3PP6 - chain A; structure by X-ray diffraction, 1.90 A resolution.

Chain A:
Name: ReP1-NCXSQ
Source organism: Loligo pealei
UniProt: C4N147 (C4N147_LOLPE); residue numbers follow UniProt; this construct covers 2-132
Sequence (131 residues; numbered 2 to 132; the number before each row is that of its first residue):
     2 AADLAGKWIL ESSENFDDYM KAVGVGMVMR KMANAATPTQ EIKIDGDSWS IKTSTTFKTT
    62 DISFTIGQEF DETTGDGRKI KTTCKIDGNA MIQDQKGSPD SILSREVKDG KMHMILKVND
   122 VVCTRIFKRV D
Unresolved in the structure: 132
Sequence notes: engineered mutation F128 (Tyr in C4N147)
Ligand contacts: palmitoleic acid (PAM): F17, M21, V26, M30, A34, P39, Q41, T54, T56, F58, K59, T61, G76, D77, M115, L117, R126, F128
Curated features (UniProtKB/Swiss-Prot):
  - binding site ((9Z)-hexadecenoate): R126
  - mutagenesis: Y20 (Y20F: Does not affect activation of Na(+)/Ca(2+) exchanger and ReP1-NCXSQ phosphorylation), F58 (F58V: Does not affect activation of Na(+)/Ca(2+) exchanger and ReP1-NCXSQ phosphorylation), S99 (S99A: Does not affect activation of Na(+)/Ca(2+) exchanger and ReP1-NCXSQ phosphorylation), R126 (R126A: Does not affect activation of Na(+)/Ca(2+) exchanger and ReP1-NCXSQ phosphorylation. Fails to activate Na(+)/Ca(2+) exchanger and does not affect ReP1-NCXSQ phosphorylation ...)

Overview:
Bound to chain A: palmitoleic acid. From UniProt: (9Z)-hexadecenoate-binding residue R126 and 4 mutagenesis
sites.
Chain A is ReP1-NCXSQ (Loligo pealei); the structure, REP1-NXSQ fatty acid transporter Y128F mutant, was
determined by X-ray diffraction together with 3PPT from the same study.
